Entry 4O3S (X-ray diffraction, 1.72 A resolution); this record covers chains A and T of the 3 polymer chains in the assembly.

Chain A:
Molecule: DNA polymerase eta
Organism: Homo sapiens
Notes: EC 2.7.7.7
UniProt: Q9Y253 (POLH_HUMAN); residues 1-432 here = UniProt positions 1-432
Chain sequence (432 residues; numbered 1 to 432; the number before each row is that of its first residue):
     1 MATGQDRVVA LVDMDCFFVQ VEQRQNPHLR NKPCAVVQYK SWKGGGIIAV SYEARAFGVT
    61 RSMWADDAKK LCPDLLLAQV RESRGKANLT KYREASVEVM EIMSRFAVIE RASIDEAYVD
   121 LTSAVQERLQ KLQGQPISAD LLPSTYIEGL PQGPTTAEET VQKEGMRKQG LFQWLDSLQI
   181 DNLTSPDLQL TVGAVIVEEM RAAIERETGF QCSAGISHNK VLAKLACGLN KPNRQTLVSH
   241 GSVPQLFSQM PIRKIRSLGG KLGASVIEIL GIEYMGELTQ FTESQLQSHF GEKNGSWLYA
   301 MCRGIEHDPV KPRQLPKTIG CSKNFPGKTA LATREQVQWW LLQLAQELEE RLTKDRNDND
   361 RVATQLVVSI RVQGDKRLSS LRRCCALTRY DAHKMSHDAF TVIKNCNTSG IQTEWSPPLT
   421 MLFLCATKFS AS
Disordered / not traced: 155-159
Ion coordination: Mg2+ site 1: Asp-13, Met-14, Asp-115 (together with 0KX); Mg2+ site 2: Asp-13, Asp-115, Glu-116 (together with 0KX) (shared with 1 residue of chain P)
Ligand contacts: 0KX (2'-deoxy-5'-O-[(R)-hydroxy{[(R)-hydroxy(phosphonooxy)phosphoryl]amino}phosphoryl]cytidine): Asp-13, Met-14, Asp-15, Cys-16, Phe-17, Phe-18, Ile-48, Ala-49, Tyr-52, Arg-55, Arg-61, Ile-114, Asp-115, Glu-116, Lys-231
Swiss-Prot annotation at these positions:
  - binding site (Mg(2+)): Asp-13, Met-14, Asp-115, Glu-116
  - binding site (Mn(2+)): Asp-13, Met-14, Asp-115, Glu-116
  - binding site (a 2'-deoxyribonucleoside 5'-triphosphate): Arg-61
  - natural variant: Val-37 (deletion: In XPV), Leu-75 (deletion: In XPV), Arg-93 (R93P: In XPV), Arg-111 (R111H: In XPV), Thr-122 (T122P: In XPV), Gly-153 (G153D: In a breast cancer sample), Thr-191 (T191P: In XPV), Gly-263 (G263V: In XPV), Val-266 (V266D: In XPV), Gly-295 (G295R: In XPV), Arg-361 (R361S: In XPV)
  - mutagenesis: Tyr-52 (Y52A/F: Reduces DNA polymerase activity; Y52E: Reduces DNA polymerase activity. Increases fidelity of replication and reduces translesion bypass), Arg-61 (R61A: Reduces enzymatic activity by two-thirds), Ser-62 (S62G: Increased DNA polymerase activity and translesion bypass compared to wild-type), Ala-68 (A68S/V: Severe reduction in thymine dimer translesion bypass), Asn-324 to Pro-326 (Reduces binding to chromatin and to monoubiquitinated PCNA. Abolishes binding to monoubiquitinated PCNA; when associated with 705-E--H-713 Del)
From the paper describing this entry:
  - binding site for 0KX: Arg-61
  - binding site for the 12-nt DNA strand (chain T): Gln-38
  - specificity-determining residues: Arg-61 (proposed by the authors, not directly observed)

Chain T:
Molecule: 12-nt DNA strand
Sequence (12 nucleotides; row label = number of the first residue in the row):
     1 CATGGTGACG CT
Modified residues: 8OG (8-oxo-2'-deoxy-guanosine-5'-monophosphate) at position 5
Ligand contacts: 0KX (2'-deoxy-5'-O-[(R)-hydroxy{[(R)-hydroxy(phosphonooxy)phosphoryl]amino}phosphoryl]cytidine): DT3, DG4, 8OG_5

How chain A and chain T interact:
Pairs across the interface - 40 pairs, chain A then chain T:
  Gln-38(A) / DG4(T)  hydrogen bond to the base
  Tyr-39(A) / DG4(T)  phosphate contact
  Tyr-39(A) / 8OG_5(T)  hydrogen bond to the phosphate
  Trp-42(A) / DA2(T)  stacking on the base
  Gly-46(A) / DT3(T)  base contact
  Ile-47(A) / DT3(T)  hydrogen bond to the base
  Ile-48(A) / DT3(T)  base contact
  Ile-48(A) / DG4(T)  base contact
  Arg-61(A) / DT3(T)  base contact
  Ser-62(A) / DT3(T)  base contact
  Trp-64(A) / DA2(T)  phosphate contact
  Trp-64(A) / DT3(T)  hydrogen bond to the phosphate
  Lys-86(A) / DT6(T)  salt bridge to the phosphate
  Leu-89(A) / DT6(T)  phosphate contact
  Arg-93(A) / DT6(T)  salt bridge to the phosphate
  Arg-93(A) / DG7(T)  salt bridge to the phosphate
  Lys-293(A) / DG10(T)  hydrogen bond to the phosphate
  Lys-311(A) / DC9(T)  phosphate contact
  Arg-313(A) / DA8(T)  salt bridge to the phosphate
  Arg-313(A) / DC9(T)  salt bridge to the phosphate
  Pro-316(A) / DG7(T)  phosphate contact
  Pro-316(A) / DA8(T)  phosphate contact
  Lys-317(A) / DA8(T)  hydrogen bond to the phosphate
  Lys-317(A) / DC9(T)  salt bridge to the phosphate
  Thr-318(A) / DG7(T)  sugar contact
  Thr-318(A) / DA8(T)  hydrogen bond to the phosphate
  Ile-319(A) / DG7(T)  phosphate contact
  Gly-320(A) / DT6(T)  sugar contact
  Gly-320(A) / DG7(T)  hydrogen bond to the phosphate
  Cys-321(A) / DT6(T)  phosphate contact
  Ser-322(A) / 8OG_5(T)  sugar contact
  Ser-322(A) / DT6(T)  hydrogen bond to the phosphate
  Lys-323(A) / 8OG_5(T)  salt bridge to the phosphate
  Asn-324(A) / DG4(T)  sugar contact
  Asn-324(A) / 8OG_5(T)  hydrogen bond to the phosphate
  Pro-326(A) / DC1(T)  phosphate contact
  Pro-326(A) / DA2(T)  base contact
  Gly-327(A) / DC1(T)  hydrogen bond to the phosphate
  Thr-329(A) / DA2(T)  base contact
  Arg-351(A) / DG7(T)  salt bridge to the phosphate
Interface residues without a listed pair, chain A (32 interface residues in all): Ala-87, Arg-111, Leu-315, Glu-347
Interface residues without a listed pair, chain T (11 interface residues in all): DC11

In short:
32 residues of chain A and 11 residues of chain T are in contact; the contacts include 11 hydrogen bonds, 8
salt bridges and 1 aromatic stacking contact. Polar pairs include Gln-38(A)/DG4(T), Ile-47(A)/DT3(T) and
Tyr-39(A)/8OG_5(T). The paper reports a binding site for 0KX at Arg-61(A); a binding site for the 12-nt DNA
strand (chain T) at Gln-38(A).
Here chain A is DNA polymerase eta (Homo sapiens) and chain T is a 12-nt DNA strand. Entry 4O3S (Crystal
structure of human polymerase eta extending an 8-oxog dna lesion: post insertion of 8-oxog-dc pair) was
determined by X-ray diffraction together with 4O3N, 4O3O, 4O3P, 4O3Q and 4O3R from the same study.
